PDB entry 3ONL | X-ray diffraction, 2.20 A resolution | chains A and B of the 3 polymer chains in the assembly

[Chain A (and B)]
Protein: Epsin-3
Source organism: Saccharomyces cerevisiae
Notes: fragment: ENTH domain, residues 28-170; chain B of this document is another copy of the same molecule, construct and numbering; everything in this record applies to it too
UniProt: P47160 (ENT3_YEAST); residue numbers follow UniProt; this construct covers 28-170
Chain sequence (150 residues; each row starts with the number of its first residue):
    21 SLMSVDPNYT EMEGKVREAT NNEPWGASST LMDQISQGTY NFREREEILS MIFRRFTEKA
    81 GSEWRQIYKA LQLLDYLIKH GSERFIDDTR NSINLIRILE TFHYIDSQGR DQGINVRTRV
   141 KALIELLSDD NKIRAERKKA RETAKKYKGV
Not modelled in the structure: 21-23, 164-170 (chain B: 21-27, 164-170)
Sequence notes: expression tag (21-27)
Reported in the primary citation:
  - mutagenesis - R157E: decreased localization to endogenous Vti1p

[Interface between chain A and chain B]
Pairs across the interface - 27 pairs, chain A then chain B:
  E38(A) - Y60(B)
  E38(A) - S102(B)  hydrogen bond
  N41(A) - E103(B)
  E43(A) - E103(B)
  P44(A) - E103(B)
  P44(A) - R154(B)  hydrogen bond (backbone-side chain)
  W45(A) - E103(B)  hydrogen bond (backbone-side chain)
  W45(A) - I106(B)  hydrophobic
  W45(A) - D107(B)
  W45(A) - R110(B)
  W45(A) - D150(B)  hydrogen bond
  W45(A) - I153(B)
  W45(A) - R154(B)
  W45(A) - R157(B)
  G46(A) - E103(B)  hydrogen bond (backbone-side chain)
  G46(A) - R157(B)  hydrogen bond (backbone-side chain)
  A47(A) - E103(B)
  A47(A) - R157(B)
  S48(A) - Y60(B)  hydrogen bond
  S48(A) - H100(B)  hydrogen bond (side chain-backbone)
  S48(A) - R157(B)
  S49(A) - R161(B)
  L51(A) - Y60(B)
  Q54(A) - Q57(B)  hydrogen bond
  R85(A) - R154(B)
  K89(A) - E103(B)  salt bridge
  T163(A) - E162(B)
Interface residues without a listed pair, chain A (15 interface residues in all): K35
Interface residues without a listed pair, chain B (17 interface residues in all): G101, R104, A160

[Summary]
Chain A and chain B form an interface of 15 and 17 residues respectively, with 9 hydrogen bonds and 1 salt
bridge. Polar pairs include K89(A)-E103(B), E38(A)-S102(B) and P44(A)-R154(B). The paper reports that R157E of
chain A reduces localization to endogenous Vti1p.
Both chains are Epsin-3 (Saccharomyces cerevisiae). Entry 3ONL (yeast Ent3_ENTH-Vti1p_Habc complex structure)
was determined by X-ray diffraction (same publication as 3ONJ and 3ONK).
